7UMT - chains g and k of the 39 polymer chains in the assembly; structure by electron microscopy, 3.40 A resolution.

[Chain g (and k)]
Name: Outer capsid glycoprotein VP7
Notes: chain k of this document is another copy of the same molecule, construct and numbering; everything in this record applies to it too
UniProt: B1NP55 (B1NP55_9REOV); residues 1-326 here = UniProt positions 1-326
Chain sequence (326 residues; each row starts with the number of its first residue):
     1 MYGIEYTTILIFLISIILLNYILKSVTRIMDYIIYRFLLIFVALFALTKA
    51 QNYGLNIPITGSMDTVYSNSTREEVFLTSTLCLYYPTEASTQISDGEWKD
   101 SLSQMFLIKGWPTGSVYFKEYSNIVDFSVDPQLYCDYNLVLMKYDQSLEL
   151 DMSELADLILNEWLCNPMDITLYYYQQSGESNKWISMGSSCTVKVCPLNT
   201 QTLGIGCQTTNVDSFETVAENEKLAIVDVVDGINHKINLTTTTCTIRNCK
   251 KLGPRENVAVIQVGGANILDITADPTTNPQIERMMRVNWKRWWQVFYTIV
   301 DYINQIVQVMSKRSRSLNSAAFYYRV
Not modelled in the structure: 1-50
Differences from the reference sequence: conflict I108 (Thr in B1NP55), S147 (Asn in B1NP55)
Cystine bridges: C82-C135, C165-C249, C191-C244, C196-C207
Glycans and other covalent adducts: N-acetylglucosamine (NAG) linked to N69, N238
Ion coordination: Ca2+ site 1: D95 (shared with 3 residues of chain i); Ca2+ site 2: D151, E154, E222, L224; Ca2+ site 3: Q177, D228, V229, D231 (shared with 1 residue of chain h); Ca2+ site 4: G206, S214, E216 (shared with 1 residue of chain h); Ca2+ site 5: D270, T272, D274, T277; Ca2+ site 6: D301 (shared with 4 residues of chain i)
What the authors report for this chain:
  - post-translational modification sites: N69, N238

[How chain g and chain k interact]
Residue-residue contacts (68; chain g residue first):
  Q51(g) - R315(k)
  Q51(g) - Y323(k)
  N52(g) - N52(k)  hydrogen bond (side chain-backbone)
  N52(g) - L55(k)  hydrogen bond (side chain-backbone)
  N52(g) - I57(k)
  N52(g) - S319(k)
  Y53(g) - I59(k)
  Y53(g) - S314(k)  hydrogen bond
  Y53(g) - S319(k)
  G54(g) - I57(k)
  G54(g) - I59(k)
  L55(g) - Q51(k)  hydrogen bond (backbone-backbone)
  L55(g) - N52(k)  hydrogen bond (backbone-backbone)
  L55(g) - Y53(k)  hydrophobic
  I57(g) - N52(k)  hydrogen bond (backbone-side chain)
  I57(g) - I57(k)  hydrophobic
  I57(g) - P58(k)
  P58(g) - N52(k)
  I59(g) - N52(k)
  I59(g) - L55(k)  hydrophobic
  I59(g) - I57(k)  hydrophobic
  V75(g) - K250(k)
  V75(g) - L252(k)  hydrophobic
  V75(g) - Y324(k)  hydrogen bond (backbone-side chain)
  F76(g) - K250(k)
  F76(g) - Y324(k)
  T80(g) - N166(k)
  D100(g) - L172(k)
  S103(g) - Y173(k)  hydrogen bond
  T113(g) - Y173(k)  hydrogen bond (backbone-side chain)
  V116(g) - Y173(k)  hydrogen bond (backbone-side chain)
  Y117(g) - P167(k)  hydrogen bond (side chain-backbone)
  Y117(g) - M168(k)  hydrophobic
  Y117(g) - D169(k)
  Y117(g) - Y173(k)  hydrophobic
  Y117(g) - Y175(k)  hydrogen bond
  Y134(g) - P167(k)
  L252(g) - R325(k)
  R313(g) - G54(k)
  R313(g) - F322(k)  hydrogen bond (side chain-backbone)
  R313(g) - Y323(k)
  S314(g) - F322(k)
  R315(g) - C165(k)
  R315(g) - N166(k)  hydrogen bond
  R315(g) - Y323(k)
  R315(g) - Y324(k)
  R315(g) - R325(k)
  S316(g) - R325(k)  hydrogen bond (side chain-backbone)
  L317(g) - E162(k)
  L317(g) - W163(k)
  L317(g) - L164(k)  hydrophobic
  L317(g) - L252(k)  hydrophobic
  L317(g) - R315(k)
  L317(g) - Y324(k)
  L317(g) - R325(k)
  N318(g) - Y134(k)  hydrogen bond
  N318(g) - V326(k)
  A320(g) - Y134(k)
  Y323(g) - R325(k)
  Y323(g) - V326(k)
  Y324(g) - Y134(k)  hydrophobic
  R325(g) - R313(k)
  R325(g) - S316(k)
  R325(g) - V326(k)  hydrogen bond (side chain-backbone)
  V326(g) - T80(k)
  V326(g) - Y134(k)
  V326(g) - C135(k)  hydrophobic
  V326(g) - D136(k)
Other interface residues (no listed pair), chain g (33 interface residues in all): N56, K99, G114, F118
Other interface residues (no listed pair), chain k (36 interface residues in all): L317

[Summary]
Chain g and chain k form an interface of 33 and 36 residues respectively, with 17 hydrogen bonds. Polar pairs
include N52(g)-N52(k), N52(g)-L55(k) and Y53(g)-S314(k). Covalently linked N-acetylglucosamine: at N69(g) and
N238(g). D151(g), E154(g), E222(g) and L224(g) coordinate Ca2+ site 2. The paper reports modification sites
N69(g) and N238(g).
Both chains are Outer capsid glycoprotein VP7. Entry 7UMT (Structure of the VP5*/VP8* assembly from the human
rotavirus strain CDC-9 - Reversed conformation) was determined by electron microscopy together with 7UMS from
the same study.
